2BHL - chains A and B; structure by X-ray diffraction, 2.90 A resolution.

== Chain A (and B) ==
Molecule: Glucose-6-phosphate 1-dehydrogenase
From: Homo sapiens
Notes: EC 1.1.1.49; chain B of this document is another copy of the same molecule, construct and numbering; everything in this record applies to it too
UniProtKB: P11413 (G6PD_HUMAN); residues 28-515 here correspond to UniProt positions 27-514 (UniProt number = residue number - 1)
Amino-acid sequence (489 residues; row label = number of the first residue in the row):
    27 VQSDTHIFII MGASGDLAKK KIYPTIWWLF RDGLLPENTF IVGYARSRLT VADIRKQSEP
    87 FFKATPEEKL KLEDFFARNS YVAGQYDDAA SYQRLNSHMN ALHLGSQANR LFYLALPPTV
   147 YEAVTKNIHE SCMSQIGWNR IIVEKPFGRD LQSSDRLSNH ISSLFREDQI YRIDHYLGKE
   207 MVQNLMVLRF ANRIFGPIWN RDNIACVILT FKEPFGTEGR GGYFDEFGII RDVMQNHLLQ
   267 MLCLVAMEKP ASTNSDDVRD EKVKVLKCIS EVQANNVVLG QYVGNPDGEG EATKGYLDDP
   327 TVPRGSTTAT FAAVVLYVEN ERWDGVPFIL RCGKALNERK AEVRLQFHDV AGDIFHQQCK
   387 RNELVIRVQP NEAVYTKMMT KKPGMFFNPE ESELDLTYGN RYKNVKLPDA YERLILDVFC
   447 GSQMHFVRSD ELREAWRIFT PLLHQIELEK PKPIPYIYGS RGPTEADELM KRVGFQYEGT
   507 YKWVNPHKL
Disordered / not traced: 506-515
Small-molecule neighbours: 6-O-phosphono-beta-D-glucopyranose (BG6): Lys171, His201, Tyr202, Lys205, Phe237, Glu239, Asp258, Val259, His263, Lys360, Arg365, Gln395
What the authors report for this chain:
  - binding site for 6-O-phosphono-beta-D-glucopyranose: Lys171, His201, Tyr202, Lys205, Glu239, Asp258, His263, Lys360, Arg365, Gln395
  - catalytic residues: His263 (proposed by the authors, not directly observed)
  - contacts within the chain: Asp200-His263 (hydrogen bond)
  - mutagenesis - K205R, K205T: decreased catalytic activity (citing earlier work)
  - binding site for glycerol: Glu347
  - conformationally variable residues (order/disorder transition, side-chain flip): Pro172, Asp421, Trp509
  - self-association interface (contacts with another copy of this molecule); pairs are residue here / residue on that copy: Asp421-Asp421 (water-mediated contact)
  - disease-associated variants - P172S, K238R, N363K, R393G, R393H, V394L, P396L: decreased catalytic activity (citing earlier work)

== Chain A / chain B interface ==
Contacting residue pairs (123):
  Glu206(A) with Lys407(B), salt bridge; Pro409(B); Gly410(B), hydrogen bond (side chain-backbone)
  Gln209(A) with Lys407(B)
  Asn210(A) with Thr406(B), hydrogen bond; Lys407(B), hydrogen bond (side chain-backbone)
  Val213(A) with Phe381(B), hydrophobic; Thr406(B); Lys407(B)
  Leu214(A) with Met405(B)
  Phe216(A) with Phe381(B)
  Ala217(A) with Val376(B); Cys385(B), hydrophobic; Met405(B)
  Asn218(A) with Val376(B); Asn388(B), hydrogen bond; Met404(B); Met405(B), hydrogen bond (side chain-backbone)
  Arg219(A) with Asp228(B), hydrogen bond (side chain-backbone); Asn229(B), hydrogen bond; His374(B); Asp375(B), hydrogen bond (side chain-backbone); Val376(B); Asn388(B), hydrogen bond (backbone-side chain)
  Ile220(A) with Asn388(B), hydrogen bond (backbone-side chain); Thr402(B)
  Pro223(A) with Ile224(B), hydrophobic; Asn229(B)
  Ile224(A) with Pro223(B), hydrophobic
  Asp228(A) with Arg219(B)
  Asn229(A) with Arg219(B), hydrogen bond; Pro223(B)
  Lys275(A) with Ala377(B), hydrogen bond (side chain-backbone); Gly378(B), hydrogen bond (side chain-backbone)
  Pro276(A) with Ile380(B)
  Ala277(A) with Ile380(B)
  Ser278(A) with Ile380(B)
  Thr279(A) with Ile380(B)
  Phe373(A) with Ile220(B), hydrophobic
  His374(A) with Arg219(B)
  Asp375(A) with Arg219(B), hydrogen bond (backbone-side chain)
  Val376(A) with Phe216(B); Ala217(B); Asn218(B); Arg219(B)
  Ala377(A) with Lys275(B), hydrogen bond (backbone-side chain)
  Gly378(A) with Lys275(B), hydrogen bond (backbone-side chain)
  Ile380(A) with Lys275(B); Pro276(B); Ala277(B); Thr279(B)
  Phe381(A) with Phe216(B); Ala217(B), hydrophobic; Thr279(B)
  Cys385(A) with Ala217(B), hydrophobic
  Asn388(A) with Asn218(B), hydrogen bond; Arg219(B), hydrogen bond (side chain-backbone); Ile220(B), hydrogen bond (side chain-backbone)
  Val400(A) with Leu420(B)
  Tyr401(A) with Leu420(B), hydrophobic
  Thr402(A) with Leu420(B)
  Met404(A) with Leu214(B), hydrophobic; Asn218(B); Ile220(B), hydrophobic
  Met405(A) with Val213(B); Leu214(B); Ala217(B), hydrophobic; Asn218(B), hydrogen bond (backbone-side chain)
  Thr406(A) with Asn210(B), hydrogen bond; Val213(B); Tyr424(B), hydrogen bond; Tyr428(B)
  Lys407(A) with Glu206(B), salt bridge; Gln209(B); Asn210(B), hydrogen bond (backbone-side chain); Val213(B); Arg439(B)
  Pro409(A) with Glu206(B); Tyr424(B), hydrophobic; Tyr428(B), hydrophobic; Val431(B)
  Gly410(A) with Glu206(B), hydrogen bond (backbone-side chain); Lys432(B); Leu433(B); Pro434(B); Arg439(B), hydrogen bond (backbone-side chain)
  Met411(A) with Pro434(B), hydrophobic; Glu438(B); Arg439(B); Leu442(B), hydrophobic
  Pro415(A) with Val213(B), hydrophobic
  Glu417(A) with Arg427(B)
  Ser418(A) with Leu422(B); Tyr428(B), hydrogen bond
  Glu419(A) with Asp421(B); Leu422(B); Arg427(B), salt bridge
  Leu420(A) with Val400(B); Thr402(B); Leu420(B); Asp421(B); Leu422(B), hydrophobic
  Asp421(A) with Glu419(B); Leu420(B); Asp421(B), hydrogen bond (backbone-backbone)
  Leu422(A) with Met404(B), hydrophobic; Ser418(B); Glu419(B); Leu420(B), hydrophobic
  Tyr424(A) with Thr406(B), hydrogen bond
  Arg427(A) with Glu419(B), salt bridge
  Tyr428(A) with Thr406(B); Pro409(B), hydrophobic; Ser418(B), hydrogen bond
  Val431(A) with Pro409(B)
  Lys432(A) with Gly410(B)
  Leu433(A) with Gly410(B)
  Pro434(A) with Met411(B), hydrophobic
  Glu438(A) with Met411(B)
  Arg439(A) with Lys407(B); Gly410(B), hydrogen bond (side chain-backbone); Met411(B)
  Leu442(A) with Met411(B), hydrophobic
Also at the interface, not in a pair above, chain A (60 interface residues in all): Met212, Lys408, Phe413, Glu416
Also at the interface, not in a pair above, chain B (63 interface residues in all): Leu55, Met212, Phe221, Ser278, Phe373, Glu389, Lys403, Lys408, Phe413, Pro415, Glu416, Glu417

== In short ==
Chain A and chain B form an interface of 60 and 63 residues respectively; the contacts include 30 hydrogen
bonds and 4 salt bridges. Polar contacts include Glu206(A)-Lys407(B), Glu419(A)-Arg427(B) and
Glu206(A)-Gly410(B). The paper reports the catalytic residue His263(A); K205R, K205T and P172S of chain A,
among others, reduce catalytic activity; 9 substitutions were tested in all.
Both chains are Glucose-6-phosphate 1-dehydrogenase (Homo sapiens). Entry 2BHL (X-ray structure of human
glucose-6-phosphate dehydrogenase (deletion variant) complexed with glucose-6-phosphate) was determined by
X-ray diffraction together with 2BH9 from the same study.
